Entry 4QV8 (X-ray diffraction, 2.90 A resolution); this record covers chains B and C of the 28 polymer chains in the assembly.

== Chain B ==
Name: Proteasome subunit alpha type-3
From: Saccharomyces cerevisiae
Notes: EC 3.4.25.1
UniProtKB: P23638 (PSA3_YEAST); residues 0-257 here correspond to UniProt positions 1-258 (UniProt number = residue number + 1)
Amino-acid sequence (258 residues; each row starts with the number of its first residue; numbering starts at 0):
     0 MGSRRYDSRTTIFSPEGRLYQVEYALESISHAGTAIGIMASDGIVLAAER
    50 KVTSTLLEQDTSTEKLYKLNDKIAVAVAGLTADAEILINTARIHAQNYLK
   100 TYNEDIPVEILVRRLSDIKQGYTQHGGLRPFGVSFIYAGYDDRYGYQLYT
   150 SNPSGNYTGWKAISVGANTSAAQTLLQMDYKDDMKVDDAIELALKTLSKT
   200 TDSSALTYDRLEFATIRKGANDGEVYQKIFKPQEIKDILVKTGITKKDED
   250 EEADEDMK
Unresolved in the structure: 0, 245-257
Curated features (UniProtKB/Swiss-Prot):
  - cross-link (Glycyl lysine isopeptide (Lys-Gly)): Lys99 (interchain with G-Cter in ubiquitin), Lys198 (interchain with G-Cter in ubiquitin), Lys230 (interchain with G-Cter in ubiquitin)

== Chain C ==
Name: Proteasome subunit alpha type-4
From: Saccharomyces cerevisiae
Notes: EC 3.4.25.1
UniProtKB: P40303 (PSA4_YEAST); residues -1 to 252 here correspond to UniProt positions 1-254 (UniProt number = residue number + 2)
Amino-acid sequence (254 residues; numbered -1 to 252; the number before each row is that of its first residue; numbers below 1 keep their minus sign (Met-1 is residue -1)):
    -1 MSGYDRALSIFSPDGHIFQVEYALEAVKRGTCAVGVKGKNCVVLGCERRS
    49 TLKLQDTRITPSKVSKIDSHVVLSFSGLNADSRILIEKARVEAQSHRLTL
    99 EDPVTVEYLTRYVAGVQQRYTQSGGVRPFGVSTLIAGFDPRDDEPKLYQT
   149 EPSGIYSSWSAQTIGRNSKTVREFLEKNYDRKEPPATVEECVKLTVRSLL
   199 EVVQTGAKNIEITVVKPDSDIVALSSEEINQYVTQIEQEKQEQQEQDKKK
   249 KSNH
Unresolved in the structure: -1 to 0, 241-252
Curated features (UniProtKB/Swiss-Prot):
  - modified residue: Thr58 (Phosphothreonine)

== Chain B / chain C interface ==
Contacting residue pairs (74):
  Arg3(B) with Arg4(C)
  Asp6(B) with Tyr2(C), hydrogen bond; Arg4(C), salt bridge
  Arg8(B) with Arg4(C)
  Thr10(B) with Leu6(C); Arg125(C)
  Ile11(B) with Leu6(C), hydrophobic; Gln17(C)
  Phe12(B) with Gln17(C), hydrogen bond (backbone-side chain); Tyr20(C), hydrophobic; Ala21(C), hydrophobic; Leu76(C), hydrophobic; Arg125(C); Pro126(C); Gly128(C)
  Ser13(B) with Tyr20(C)
  Pro14(B) with Tyr20(C), hydrophobic; Glu23(C)
  Glu15(B) with Glu23(C); Arg27(C), hydrogen bond (backbone-side chain)
  Gly16(B) with Tyr20(C); Glu23(C); Ala24(C); Arg27(C)
  Arg17(B) with Arg27(C)
  Leu18(B) with Arg125(C)
  Met38(B) with Asp54(C); Arg56(C)
  Arg112(B) with Arg81(C)
  Ser115(B) with Arg81(C), hydrogen bond (backbone-side chain)
  Asp116(B) with Arg81(C), salt bridge
  Gln119(B) with Ala78(C); Asp79(C); Ile82(C)
  Thr122(B) with Arg125(C), hydrogen bond (backbone-side chain)
  Gln123(B) with Tyr118(C); Gly123(C); Val124(C); Arg125(C), hydrogen bond (backbone-backbone); Pro126(C); Phe127(C)
  His124(B) with Gly123(C); Val124(C)
  Gly125(B) with Tyr2(C); Gly123(C)
  Gly126(B) with Tyr2(C)
  Tyr143(B) with Arg56(C), hydrogen bond (backbone-side chain); Ile57(C), hydrophobic
  Tyr145(B) with Arg56(C), hydrogen bond (backbone-side chain)
  Gln146(B) with Ile57(C)
  Leu147(B) with Ile57(C)
  Tyr148(B) with Ile57(C)
  Ser153(B) with Ala78(C)
  Gly154(B) with Ala78(C); Arg81(C), hydrogen bond (backbone-side chain)
  Asn155(B) with Asn77(C); Ala78(C)
  Tyr156(B) with Pro59(C), hydrophobic; Arg81(C)
  Gly158(B) with Gln53(C); Asp54(C), hydrogen bond (backbone-backbone); Ile57(C); Thr58(C), hydrogen bond (backbone-side chain)
  Trp159(B) with Leu50(C), hydrophobic; Lys51(C); Leu52(C); Gln53(C); Asp54(C)
  Lys160(B) with Leu52(C), hydrogen bond (backbone-backbone); Gln53(C); Asp54(C)
  Ala161(B) with Leu52(C)
  Leu175(B) with Leu52(C)
  Gln176(B) with Leu52(C)
Also at the interface, not in a pair above, chain B (41 interface residues in all): Glu108, Thr157, Gln172, Tyr179

== In short ==
Chain B and chain C form an interface of 41 and 31 residues respectively; the contacts include 12 hydrogen
bonds and 2 salt bridges. Polar pairs include Asp6(B)-Arg4(C), Asp116(B)-Arg81(C) and Asp6(B)-Tyr2(C).
Chain B is Proteasome subunit alpha type-3 and chain C is Proteasome subunit alpha type-4, both from
Saccharomyces cerevisiae; the structure, yCP beta5-C52F mutant, was determined by X-ray diffraction together
with 4QUX, 4QUY, 4QV0, 4QV1, 4QV3, 4QV4 and 42 further entries from the same study.
